PDB entry 1SJH | X-ray diffraction, 2.25 A resolution | chains A and C of the 4 polymer chains in the assembly

[Chain A]
Name: HLA class II histocompatibility antigen, DR alpha chain
Source organism: Homo sapiens
Notes: fragment: Extracellular domain of HLA-DRA*0101
UniProt: P01903 (2DRA_HUMAN); residues 3-182 here correspond to UniProt positions 28-207 (UniProt number = residue number + 25)
Sequence (180 residues; each row starts with the number of its first residue):
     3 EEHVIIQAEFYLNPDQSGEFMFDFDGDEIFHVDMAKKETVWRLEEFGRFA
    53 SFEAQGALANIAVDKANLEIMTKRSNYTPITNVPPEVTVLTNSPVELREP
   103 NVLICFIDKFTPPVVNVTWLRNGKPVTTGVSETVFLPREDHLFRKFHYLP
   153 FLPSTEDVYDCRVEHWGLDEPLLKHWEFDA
Disordered / not traced: 3
Disulfide bonds: Cys107-Cys163
UniProt features mapped onto this chain:
  - region: Glu179 to Ala182 (Connecting peptide)
  - site: Gln9 (Self- and pathogen-derived peptide antigen), Gly49 (Self-peptide antigen), Phe51 (Self- and pathogen-derived peptide antigen), Ala52 (Self-peptide antigen), Ser53 (Self- and pathogen-derived peptide antigen), Glu55 (Pathogen-derived peptide antigen), Asn62 (Self- and pathogen-derived peptide antigen), Asn69 (Pathogen-derived peptide antigen), Arg76 (Self- and pathogen-derived peptide antigen)
  - glycosylation (N-linked (GlcNAc...) asparagine): Asn78, Asn118

[Chain C]
Name: GAG polyprotein
Notes: fragment: 13 residue Peptide from HIV-1 gag capsid protein
UniProt: P12495 (GAG_HV1Z2); residues 34-46 here correspond to UniProt positions 166-178 (UniProt number = residue number + 132)
Sequence (13 residues; each row starts with the number of its first residue):
    34 PEVIPMFSALSEG

[How chain A and chain C interact]
Contacting residue pairs (26; chain A residue first):
  Gln9(A) - Pro38(C)
  Gln9(A) - Met39(C)  hydrogen bond (side chain-backbone)
  Glu11(A) - Ser41(C)  hydrogen bond
  Phe22(A) - Pro38(C)  hydrophobic
  Phe24(A) - Val36(C)  hydrophobic
  Phe51(A) - Pro34(C)
  Ala52(A) - Pro34(C)
  Ser53(A) - Pro34(C)  hydrogen bond (backbone-backbone)
  Ser53(A) - Glu35(C)
  Ser53(A) - Val36(C)  hydrogen bond (backbone-backbone)
  Phe54(A) - Val36(C)
  Phe54(A) - Pro38(C)
  Glu55(A) - Glu35(C)
  Asn62(A) - Met39(C)  hydrogen bond (side chain-backbone)
  Asn62(A) - Phe40(C)
  Asn62(A) - Ser41(C)  hydrogen bond (side chain-backbone)
  Val65(A) - Ser41(C)
  Val65(A) - Ala42(C)
  Val65(A) - Leu43(C)  hydrophobic
  Asp66(A) - Ser41(C)  hydrogen bond
  Ala68(A) - Leu43(C)  hydrophobic
  Asn69(A) - Ala42(C)  hydrogen bond (side chain-backbone)
  Asn69(A) - Leu43(C)
  Asn69(A) - Ser44(C)  hydrogen bond (side chain-backbone)
  Ile72(A) - Ser44(C)
  Met73(A) - Ser44(C)
Also at the interface, not in a pair above, chain A (19 interface residues in all): Phe32, Trp43, Gly58
Also at the interface, not in a pair above, chain C (13 interface residues in all): Ile37, Glu45, Gly46

[Overview]
Chain A and chain C form an interface of 19 and 13 residues respectively; the contacts include 9 hydrogen
bonds. Polar pairs include Gln9(A)-Met39(C), Glu11(A)-Ser41(C) and Asn62(A)-Met39(C).
Here chain A is HLA class II histocompatibility antigen, DR alpha chain (Homo sapiens) and chain C is GAG
polyprotein. Entry 1SJH (HLA-DR1 complexed with a 13 residue HIV capsid peptide) was determined by X-ray
diffraction, deposited together with 1SJE.
